8W56 - chains A and E of the 6 polymer chains in the assembly; structure by electron microscopy, 3.59 A resolution.

Chain A:
Molecule: SIR2-like domain-containing protein
Source organism: Bacillus subtilis
Reference sequence: A0A162TTM4 (A0A162TTM4_BACIU); numbering as in UniProt (aligned over 1-1005)
Amino-acid sequence (1005 residues; numbered 1 to 1005; the number before each row is that of its first residue):
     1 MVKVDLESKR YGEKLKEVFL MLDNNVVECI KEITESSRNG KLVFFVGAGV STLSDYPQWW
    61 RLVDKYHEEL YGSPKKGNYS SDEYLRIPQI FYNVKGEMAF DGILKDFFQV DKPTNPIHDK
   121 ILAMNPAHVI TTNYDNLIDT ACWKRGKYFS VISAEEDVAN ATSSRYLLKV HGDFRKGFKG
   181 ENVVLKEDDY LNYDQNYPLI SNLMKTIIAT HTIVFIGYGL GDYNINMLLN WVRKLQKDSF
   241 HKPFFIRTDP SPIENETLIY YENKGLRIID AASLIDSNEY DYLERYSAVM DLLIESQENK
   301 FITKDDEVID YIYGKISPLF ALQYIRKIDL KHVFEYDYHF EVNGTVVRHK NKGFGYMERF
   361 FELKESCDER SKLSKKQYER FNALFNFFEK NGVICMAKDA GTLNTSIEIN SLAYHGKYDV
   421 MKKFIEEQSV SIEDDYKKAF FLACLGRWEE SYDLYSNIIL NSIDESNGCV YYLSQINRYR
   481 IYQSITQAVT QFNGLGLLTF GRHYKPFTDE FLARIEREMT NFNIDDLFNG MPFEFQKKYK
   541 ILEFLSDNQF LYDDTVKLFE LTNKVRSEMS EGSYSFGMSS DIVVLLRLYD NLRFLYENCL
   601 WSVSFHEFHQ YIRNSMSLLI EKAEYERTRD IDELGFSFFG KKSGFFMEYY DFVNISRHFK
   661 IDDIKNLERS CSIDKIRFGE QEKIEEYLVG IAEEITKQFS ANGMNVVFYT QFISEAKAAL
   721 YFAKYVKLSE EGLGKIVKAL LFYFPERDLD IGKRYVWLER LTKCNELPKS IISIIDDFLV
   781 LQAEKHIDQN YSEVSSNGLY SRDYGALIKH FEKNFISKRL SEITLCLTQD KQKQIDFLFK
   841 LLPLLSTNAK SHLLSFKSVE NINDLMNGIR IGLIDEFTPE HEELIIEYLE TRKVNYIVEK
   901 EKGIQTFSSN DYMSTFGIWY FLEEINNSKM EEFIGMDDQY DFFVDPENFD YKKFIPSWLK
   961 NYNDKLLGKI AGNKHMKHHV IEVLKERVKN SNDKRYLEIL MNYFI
Disordered / not traced: 1-7, 567-577, 788, 897-908, 975
Differences from the reference sequence: conflict S643 (Leu in A0A162TTM4)
From the paper describing this entry:
  - mutagenesis - Y71A/I90A, N133A/H171A: abolished catalytic activity on TTP
  - mutagenesis - Y574G/F576G: decreased binding to SPbeta prophage-derived uncharacterized protein YotI (chain E)
  - mutagenesis - K960A/D993A: unchanged binding to SPbeta prophage-derived uncharacterized protein YotI (chain E)
  - catalytic residues: N133, H171 (proposed by the authors, not directly observed)
  - mutagenesis - L495G/L497G/L498G, Y574G/F576G: abolished catalytic activity
  - mutagenesis - M531G/P532G: increased catalytic activity

Chain E:
Molecule: SPbeta prophage-derived uncharacterized protein YotI
Source organism: Bacillus subtilis
Reference sequence: Q796A8 (YOTI_BACSU); residues 1-120 here = UniProt positions 1-120
Amino-acid sequence (120 residues; numbered 1 to 120; the number before each row is that of its first residue):
     1 MIEIFKDTGA THDLVYHSKI NTFVWDVEFD IVLSDSKELN KCYFVKCFNP YRINGKCDFA
    61 VSSIDIFSEG KRLLIENEFN FKITKAVHVA TSKDVTEIVL HLSERISSPF PIVKEVVYLD
Disordered / not traced: 1-9

How chain A and chain E interact:
Pairs across the interface - 42 pairs, chain A then chain E:
  V756(A) - L119(E)  hydrophobic
  S792(A) - K71(E)
  E793(A) - K71(E)  hydrogen bond (backbone-side chain)
  E793(A) - R72(E)  hydrogen bond (backbone-side chain)
  V794(A) - K71(E)
  V794(A) - R72(E)
  S795(A) - R72(E)
  S796(A) - V45(E)
  S796(A) - V117(E)
  N797(A) - C47(E)  hydrogen bond (backbone-side chain)
  N797(A) - V117(E)
  L799(A) - N49(E)
  L799(A) - L119(E)  hydrophobic
  Y800(A) - D65(E)
  Y800(A) - R72(E)  hydrogen bond
  R802(A) - R52(E)
  D803(A) - R52(E)  salt bridge
  A806(A) - R52(E)
  A806(A) - I53(E)  hydrophobic
  H810(A) - I53(E)
  N867(A) - E76(E)  hydrogen bond (side chain-backbone)
  R870(A) - E76(E)
  D875(A) - K56(E)
  N910(A) - E78(E)
  N910(A) - F79(E)
  T915(A) - F59(E)
  W919(A) - F59(E)  hydrophobic
  S957(A) - S107(E)
  K960(A) - Y16(E)
  K960(A) - S18(E)  hydrogen bond (side chain-backbone)
  K960(A) - N21(E)
  N961(A) - F59(E)
  N961(A) - A60(E)
  Y962(A) - V61(E)
  N963(A) - N54(E)
  N963(A) - D58(E)  hydrogen bond (side chain-backbone)
  N963(A) - F59(E)
  N963(A) - A60(E)
  N963(A) - V61(E)
  K965(A) - D58(E)  hydrogen bond (side chain-backbone)
  R995(A) - S18(E)
  R995(A) - K19(E)  hydrogen bond (side chain-backbone)
Other interface residues (no listed pair), chain A (34 interface residues in all): K763, G798, L807, M866, I869, I918, D964, D993
Other interface residues (no listed pair), chain E (30 interface residues in all): I20, F48, Y51, C57, I75, N77
Interface features reported in the paper:
  - hot spots on chain A (mutagenesis) - Y574G/F576G: decreased binding to SPbeta prophage-derived uncharacterized protein YotI (chain E)

In short:
Chain A and chain E form an interface of 34 and 30 residues respectively, with 9 hydrogen bonds and 1 salt
bridge. Polar pairs include D803(A)-R52(E), E793(A)-K71(E) and E793(A)-R72(E). From the paper: catalytic
residues N133(A) and H171(A); Y71A/I90A and N133A/H171A of chain A abolish catalytic activity on TTP; 6
substitutions were tested in all.
Chain A is SIR2-like domain-containing protein and chain E is SPbeta prophage-derived uncharacterized protein
YotI, both from Bacillus subtilis; the structure, Cryo-EM structure of DSR2-DSAD1 state 1, was determined by
electron microscopy, deposited together with 8K98, 8K9A, 8WKN and 8XKN.
